Entry 5V7J (X-ray diffraction, 2.91 A resolution); this record covers chains B and D of the 6 polymer chains in the assembly.

Chain B:
Molecule: Envelope glycoprotein gp160
Source organism: Human immunodeficiency virus 1
UniProtKB: Q2N0S6 (Q2N0S6_9HIV1); residues 512-664 here correspond to UniProt positions 509-661 (UniProt number = residue number - 3)
Sequence (153 residues; numbered 512 to 664; the number before each row is that of its first residue):
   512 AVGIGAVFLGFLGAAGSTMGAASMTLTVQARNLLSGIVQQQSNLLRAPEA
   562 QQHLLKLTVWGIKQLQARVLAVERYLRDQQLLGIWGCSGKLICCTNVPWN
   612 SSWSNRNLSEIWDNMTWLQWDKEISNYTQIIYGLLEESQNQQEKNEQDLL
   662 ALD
Disordered / not traced: 557-561
Disulfide bonds: Cys598-Cys604
Glycans and other covalent adducts: N-acetylglucosamine (NAG) linked to Asn618, Asn637
Sequence notes: engineered mutation Pro559 (Ile556 in Q2N0S6), Cys605 (Thr602 in Q2N0S6)

Chain D:
Molecule: Antibody 35O22 Fab light chain
Source organism: Homo sapiens
Notes: antibody fragment or engineered binder
Sequence (240 residues; each row starts with the number of its first residue; a row labelled like 72A-72H holds insertion residues (72A, then the next letters in order)):
     1 EGQLVQSGAELKKPGASVKISCKTSGYRFNFYHINWIRQTAGRGPEWMGW
    51 IS
   52A P
    53 YSGDKNLAPAFQDRVIMTTD
72A-72H TEVPVTSF
    73 TSTGAAYMEI
82A-82C RNL
    83 KFDDTGTYFCAKGLLRDG
100A-100F SSTWLP
   101 YLWGQGTLLTVSSASTKGPSVFPLAPSSKSTSGGTAALGCLVKDYFPEPV
   151 TVSWNSGALTSGVHTFPAVLQSSGLYSLSSVVTVPSSSLGTQTYICNVNH
   201 KPSNTKVDKRVEPKSCDKGLEV
Disulfide bonds: Cys22-Cys92, Cys140-Cys196

Interface between chain B and chain D:
Pairs across the interface (10):
  Thr529(B) - Asp99(D)
  Ser620(B) - Leu97(D)
  Glu621(B) - Leu97(D)
  Asp624(B) - Leu97(D)
  Asp624(B) - Arg98(D)
  Asp624(B) - Asp99(D)
  Asp624(B) - Gly100(D)  hydrogen bond (side chain-backbone)
  Asn625(B) - Tyr32(D)  hydrogen bond
  Asn625(B) - Leu96(D)
  Asn625(B) - Leu97(D)  hydrogen bond (backbone-backbone)
Also at the interface, not in a pair above, chain B (8 interface residues in all): Leu629, Gln630, Lys633
Also at the interface, not in a pair above, chain D (7 interface residues in all): Phe72H

In short:
8 residues of chain B and 7 residues of chain D are in contact; the contacts include 3 hydrogen bonds. Among
the polar pairs are Asp624(B)-Gly100(D), Asn625(B)-Tyr32(D) and Asn625(B)-Leu97(D). N-acetylglucosamine is
covalently linked to Asn618(B) and Asn637(B).
Chain B is Envelope glycoprotein gp160 (Human immunodeficiency virus 1) and chain D is Antibody 35O22 Fab
light chain (Homo sapiens); the structure, Crystal Structure at 3.7 A Resolution of Glycosylated HIV-1 Clade A
BG505 SOSIP.664 Prefusion Env Trimer ..., was determined by X-ray diffraction.
